4D80 - chains E and F of the 6 polymer chains in the assembly; structure by X-ray diffraction, 3.60 A resolution.

# Chain E (and F)
Protein: Aaa atpase, central domain protein
Organism: Metallosphaera sedula
Notes: EC 3.6.4.6; fragment: aaa; chain F of this document is another copy of the same molecule, construct and numbering; everything in this record applies to it too
UniProt: A4YHC5 (A4YHC5_METS5); residues 75-369 here = UniProt positions 75-369
Chain sequence (316 residues; row label = number of the first residue in the row):
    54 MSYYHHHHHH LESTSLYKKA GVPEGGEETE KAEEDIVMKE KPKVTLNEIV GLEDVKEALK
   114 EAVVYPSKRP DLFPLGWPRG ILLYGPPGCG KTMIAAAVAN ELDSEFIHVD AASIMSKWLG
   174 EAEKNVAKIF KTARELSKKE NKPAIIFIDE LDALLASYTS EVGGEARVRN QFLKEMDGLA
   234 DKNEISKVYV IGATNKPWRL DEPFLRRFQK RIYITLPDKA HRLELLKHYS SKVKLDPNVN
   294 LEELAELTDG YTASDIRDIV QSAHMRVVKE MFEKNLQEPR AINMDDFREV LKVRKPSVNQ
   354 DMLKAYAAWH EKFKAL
Not modelled in the structure: 54-95, 169-173, 209-213, 368-369 (chain F: 54-95)
Differences from the reference sequence: expression tag (54-74)
From the paper describing this entry:
  - catalytic residues: Glu203 (proposed by the authors, not directly observed)
  - mutagenesis - F126A, E174A/E176A, R259A/R260A: abolished catalytic activity
  - mutagenesis - S169A: unchanged catalytic activity
  - mutagenesis - E214Y: decreased catalytic activity
  - self-association interface (contacts with another copy of this molecule); pairs are residue here / residue on that copy: Ser169-Glu176 (hydrogen bond), Met318-Phe126

# Interface between chain E and chain F
Residue-residue contacts (30; chain E residue first):
  Ala165(E) with Asn223(F), hydrogen bond (backbone-side chain)
  Ser166(E) with Asn223(F)
  Glu203(E) with Arg259(F), salt bridge; Arg260(F), salt bridge
  Tyr282(E) with Leu128(F)
  Lys285(E) with Pro127(F)
  Val286(E) with Pro127(F), hydrophobic
  Arg310(E) with Leu128(F), hydrogen bond (side chain-backbone)
  Gln314(E) with Leu128(F), hydrogen bond (side chain-backbone); Gly129(F), hydrogen bond (side chain-backbone); Trp130(F)
  Ser315(E) with Leu369(F)
  His317(E) with Leu125(F), hydrogen bond (side chain-backbone); Pro127(F)
  Met318(E) with Glu114(F); Phe126(F), hydrophobic
  Val321(E) with Leu125(F); Phe126(F), hydrophobic
  Lys322(E) with Glu110(F), salt bridge; Glu114(F), salt bridge; Tyr118(F)
  Met324(E) with Leu125(F), hydrophobic
  Phe325(E) with Tyr118(F), hydrophobic; Lys121(F); Arg122(F); Leu125(F), hydrophobic
  Val346(E) with Lys367(F); Leu369(F), hydrophobic
  Arg347(E) with Leu369(F)
  Asn352(E) with Lys365(F)
Also at the interface, not in a pair above, chain E (21 interface residues in all): Val313, Glu326, Val343
Also at the interface, not in a pair above, chain F (18 interface residues in all): Ala368

# Overview
The interface between chain E and chain F involves 21 residues on one side and 18 on the other; the contacts
include 5 hydrogen bonds and 4 salt bridges. Polar pairs include Glu203(E)-Arg259(F), Glu203(E)-Arg260(F) and
Lys322(E)-Glu110(F). From the paper: the catalytic residue Glu203(E); F126A, E174A/E176A and R259A/R260A of
chain E abolish catalytic activity; 5 substitutions were tested in all.
Chain E and chain F are both Aaa atpase, central domain protein (Metallosphaera sedula); the structure,
Metallosphera sedula Vps4 crystal structure, was determined by X-ray diffraction together with 4D81 and 4D82
from the same study.
